PDB entry 9H4P | electron microscopy, 2.44 A resolution | chains QE and QF of the 108 polymer chains in the assembly

[Chain QE (and QF)]
Protein: Phate tail tape measure protein
From: Haloferax tailed virus 1
Notes: chain QF of this document is another copy of the same molecule, construct and numbering; everything in this record applies to it too
Reference sequence: A0A410N6W4 (A0A410N6W4_HFTV1); numbering as in UniProt (aligned over 1-341)
Chain sequence (341 residues; row label = number of the first residue in the row):
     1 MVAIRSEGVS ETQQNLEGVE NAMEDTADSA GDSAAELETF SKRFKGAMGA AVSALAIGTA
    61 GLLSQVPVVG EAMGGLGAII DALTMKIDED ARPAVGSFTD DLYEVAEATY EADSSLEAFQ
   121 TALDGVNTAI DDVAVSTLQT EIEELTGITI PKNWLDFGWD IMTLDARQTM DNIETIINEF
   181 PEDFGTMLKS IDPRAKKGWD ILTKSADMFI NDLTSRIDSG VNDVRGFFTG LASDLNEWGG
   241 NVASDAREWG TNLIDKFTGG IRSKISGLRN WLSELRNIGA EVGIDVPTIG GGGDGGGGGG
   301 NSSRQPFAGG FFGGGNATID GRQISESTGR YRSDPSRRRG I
Unresolved in the structure: 1, 339-341 (chain QF: 1, 301-316)

[How chain QE and chain QF interact]
Pairs across the interface - 275 pairs, chain QE then chain QF:
  V2(QE) with E7(QF)
  A3(QE) with E7(QF), hydrogen bond (backbone-side chain)
  I4(QE) with E7(QF)
  S6(QE) with E11(QF), hydrogen bond
  E7(QE) with E7(QF); S10(QF), hydrogen bond; Q14(QF)
  S10(QE) with Q14(QF)
  E11(QE) with Q13(QF), hydrogen bond; Q14(QF), hydrogen bond; E17(QF)
  Q14(QE) with Q14(QF); E17(QF); G18(QF); N21(QF)
  N15(QE) with E17(QF), hydrogen bond
  G18(QE) with N21(QF); E24(QF)
  N21(QE) with N21(QF), hydrogen bond (side chain-backbone); E24(QF); D25(QF)
  E24(QE) with D28(QF)
  D25(QE) with D28(QF)
  D28(QE) with D28(QF); S29(QF)
  D32(QE) with G31(QF); A34(QF)
  A35(QE) with A35(QF), hydrophobic; E38(QF); T39(QF)
  E36(QE) with E38(QF); K45(QF), salt bridge
  E38(QE) with K42(QF), salt bridge
  T39(QE) with E38(QF), hydrogen bond (side chain-backbone); S41(QF); K42(QF); K45(QF)
  K42(QE) with G46(QF)
  R43(QE) with K45(QF); G49(QF)
  G49(QE) with A56(QF)
  S53(QE) with A56(QF); A60(QF)
  I57(QE) with T59(QF); L63(QF), hydrophobic
  A60(QE) with L63(QF); S64(QF); V68(QF)
  L63(QE) with V68(QF)
  S64(QE) with P67(QF); V68(QF)
  P67(QE) with E71(QF)
  E71(QE) with E71(QF); G74(QF); G75(QF), hydrogen bond (side chain-backbone)
  G74(QE) with A78(QF)
  G77(QE) with D81(QF)
  A78(QE) with D81(QF)
  D81(QE) with D81(QF); A82(QF), hydrogen bond (side chain-backbone); M85(QF)
  T84(QE) with M85(QF); D88(QF)
  M85(QE) with T84(QF); M85(QF); I87(QF), hydrophobic
  D88(QE) with D88(QF); A91(QF); R92(QF), salt bridge
  A91(QE) with V95(QF)
  R92(QE) with D90(QF); A91(QF), hydrogen bond (side chain-backbone); A94(QF); V95(QF); F98(QF)
  V95(QE) with V95(QF), hydrophobic; F98(QF), hydrophobic; T99(QF); L102(QF), hydrophobic
  F98(QE) with L102(QF), hydrophobic
  T99(QE) with F98(QF), hydrogen bond (side chain-backbone); L102(QF)
  L102(QE) with L102(QF); V105(QF); A106(QF), hydrophobic; T109(QF)
  Y103(QE) with V105(QF), hydrophobic
  V105(QE) with T109(QF)
  A106(QE) with T109(QF)
  T109(QE) with T109(QF); A112(QF); D113(QF); L116(QF)
  A112(QE) with L116(QF), hydrophobic
  D113(QE) with L116(QF); F119(QF)
  L116(QE) with L116(QF); F119(QF), hydrophobic; Q120(QF)
  E117(QE) with F119(QF)
  Q120(QE) with F119(QF); L123(QF)
  L123(QE) with L123(QF), hydrophobic; D124(QF); N127(QF)
  D124(QE) with L123(QF)
  N127(QE) with N127(QF); I130(QF)
  I130(QE) with N127(QF); I130(QF), hydrophobic; D131(QF); V135(QF), hydrophobic
  V133(QE) with V135(QF), hydrophobic; Q139(QF)
  A134(QE) with V135(QF); L138(QF); I142(QF)
  T137(QE) with Q139(QF); I142(QF)
  L138(QE) with I142(QF), hydrophobic; T146(QF)
  E141(QE) with I142(QF); T146(QF); G147(QF)
  E144(QE) with T146(QF); T149(QF), hydrogen bond (backbone-side chain); I150(QF); N153(QF), hydrogen bond
  L145(QE) with T146(QF); T149(QF)
  G147(QE) with N153(QF)
  I148(QE) with K152(QF); N153(QF)
  P151(QE) with F157(QF), hydrophobic
  K152(QE) with D156(QF)
  L155(QE) with F157(QF)
  D156(QE) with D156(QF); F157(QF), hydrogen bond (side chain-backbone); D160(QF)
  W159(QE) with F157(QF); D160(QF)
  D160(QE) with D160(QF), hydrogen bond (backbone-side chain); L164(QF)
  M162(QE) with D160(QF); I161(QF); Q168(QF), hydrogen bond (backbone-side chain)
  T163(QE) with L164(QF); Q168(QF)
  A166(QE) with Q168(QF); N172(QF)
  T169(QE) with N172(QF), hydrogen bond
  M170(QE) with D171(QF); N172(QF); T175(QF)
  I173(QE) with N172(QF); T175(QF); I176(QF); E179(QF)
  E174(QE) with T175(QF)
  I176(QE) with E179(QF)
  I177(QE) with T175(QF); N178(QF); E179(QF)
  F180(QE) with E179(QF); E182(QF); D183(QF); T186(QF)
  P181(QE) with E182(QF)
  F184(QE) with T186(QF)
  L188(QE) with T186(QF); K189(QF); S190(QF)
  I191(QE) with P193(QF), hydrophobic
  D192(QE) with P193(QF); K196(QF), salt bridge
  A195(QE) with P193(QF); K197(QF)
  G198(QE) with K197(QF)
  W199(QE) with K197(QF); D200(QF); I201(QF), hydrophobic
  L202(QE) with I201(QF), hydrophobic
  T203(QE) with I201(QF); K204(QF)
  A206(QE) with M208(QF)
  D207(QE) with K204(QF), salt bridge; M208(QF)
  I210(QE) with M208(QF); N211(QF); D212(QF)
  L213(QE) with D212(QF)
  T214(QE) with S215(QF), hydrogen bond; S219(QF), hydrogen bond
  I217(QE) with D212(QF); S215(QF); R216(QF); S219(QF); G220(QF)
  D218(QE) with S219(QF)
  G220(QE) with S219(QF); G220(QF)
  V221(QE) with D218(QF); S219(QF), hydrogen bond (backbone-backbone); G220(QF), hydrogen bond (backbone-backbone); N222(QF); R225(QF); G226(QF)
  V224(QE) with G226(QF); F227(QF)
  R225(QE) with T229(QF)
  F228(QE) with F227(QF), hydrophobic; T229(QF); S233(QF), hydrogen bond (backbone-side chain)
  A232(QE) with S233(QF); E237(QF)
  L235(QE) with E237(QF)
  N236(QE) with N236(QF); G240(QF)
  A243(QE) with E248(QF)
  S244(QE) with E248(QF), hydrogen bond (backbone-side chain)
  A246(QE) with E248(QF); N252(QF), hydrogen bond (backbone-side chain)
  R247(QE) with R247(QF); E248(QF); T251(QF)
  G250(QE) with N252(QF)
  T251(QE) with T251(QF); N252(QF); D255(QF)
  I254(QE) with N252(QF); D255(QF); K256(QF)
  D255(QE) with D255(QF); R262(QF), salt bridge
  T258(QE) with D255(QF); K256(QF); G259(QF)
  I261(QE) with G260(QF)
  R262(QE) with G259(QF), hydrogen bond (side chain-backbone); R262(QF); S263(QF)
  I265(QE) with G260(QF); S263(QF); K264(QF)
  R269(QE) with S263(QF); S266(QF), hydrogen bond (side chain-backbone); G267(QF); W271(QF); E274(QF)
  L272(QE) with W271(QF), hydrophobic; L275(QF)
  S273(QE) with E274(QF), hydrogen bond; I278(QF)
  R276(QE) with L275(QF), hydrogen bond (side chain-backbone); I278(QF); G279(QF)
  N277(QE) with I278(QF)
  A280(QE) with I278(QF); G279(QF); E281(QF); V282(QF)
  E281(QE) with E281(QF)
  I284(QE) with E281(QF); D285(QF)
  G298(QE) with G299(QF); G300(QF)
  G299(QE) with G299(QF)
  S302(QE) with G300(QF)
  N316(QE) with A317(QF)
  A317(QE) with A317(QF)
  T318(QE) with A317(QF), hydrogen bond (backbone-backbone); T318(QF); I319(QF), hydrogen bond (backbone-backbone)
  I319(QE) with I319(QF)
  D320(QE) with I319(QF)
Also at the interface, not in a pair above, chain QE (150 interface residues in all): E17, K45, G46, A50, A56, G96, Y110, F119, I142, D165, G185, S219, T229, G239, G240, F257, L268
Also at the interface, not in a pair above, chain QF (150 interface residues in all): D32, S53, G70, D101, V126, R194, G198, S205, G230, N241, L268, N270, G321, I324

[Summary]
The chain QE/chain QF interface involves 150 residues from each chain, with 31 hydrogen bonds and 6 salt
bridges. Polar contacts include E36(QE)-K45(QF), E38(QE)-K42(QF) and D88(QE)-R92(QF).
Both chains are Phate tail tape measure protein (Haloferax tailed virus 1). Entry 9H4P (Tail of full Haloferax
tailed virus 1) was determined by electron microscopy, deposited together with 8QPG, 8QPQ, 8QQN, 8QSI, 8QSY,
9FKB, 9H5B and 9H7V.
